Entry 8JEI (electron microscopy, 2.73 A resolution); this record covers chains B and G of the 5 polymer chains in the assembly.

== Chain B ==
Molecule: Guanine nucleotide-binding protein G(I)/G(S)/G(T) subunit beta-1
Organism: Homo sapiens
UniProt: P62873 (GBB1_HUMAN); residue numbers follow UniProt; this construct covers 4-340
Chain sequence (337 residues; each row starts with the number of its first residue):
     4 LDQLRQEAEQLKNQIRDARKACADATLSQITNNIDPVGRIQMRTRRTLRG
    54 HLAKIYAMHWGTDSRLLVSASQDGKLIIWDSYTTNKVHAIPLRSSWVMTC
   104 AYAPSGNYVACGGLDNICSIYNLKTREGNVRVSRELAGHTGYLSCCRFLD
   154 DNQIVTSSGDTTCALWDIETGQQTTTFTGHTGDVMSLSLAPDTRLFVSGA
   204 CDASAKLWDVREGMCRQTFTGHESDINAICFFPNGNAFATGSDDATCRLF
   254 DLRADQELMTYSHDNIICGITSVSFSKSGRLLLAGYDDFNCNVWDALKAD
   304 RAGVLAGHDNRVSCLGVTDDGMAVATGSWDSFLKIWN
Swiss-Prot annotation at these positions:
  - modified residue: H266 (Phosphohistidine)
  - natural variant: L30 (L30F: In MRD42; uncertain significance), R52 (R52G: In MRD42), G64 (G64V: In MRD42), D76 (D76E: In MRD42; D76G: In MRD42), G77 (G77S: In MRD42), K78 (K78R: In MRD42), I80 (I80N: In MRD42; I80T: In MRD42), H91 (H91R: In MRD42; uncertain significance), A92 (A92T: In MRD42), P94 (P94S: In MRD42), L95 (L95P: In MRD42), R96 (R96L: In MRD42), 5 further natural variant entries in UniProt

== Chain G ==
Molecule: Guanine nucleotide-binding protein G(I)/G(S)/G(O) subunit gamma-2
Organism: Homo sapiens
UniProt: P59768 (GBG2_HUMAN); numbering as in UniProt (aligned over 8-63)
Chain sequence (56 residues; numbered 8 to 63; the number before each row is that of its first residue):
     8 SIAQARKLVEQLKMEANIDRIKVSKAAADLMAYCEAHAKEDPLLTPVPAS
    58 ENPFRE

== Interface between chain B and chain G ==
Residue-residue contacts - 81 pairs, chain B then chain G:
  L4(B) - I9(G)
  Q6(B) - A12(G)
  Q6(B) - V16(G)
  L7(B) - A12(G)  hydrophobic
  A11(B) - V16(G)  hydrophobic
  A11(B) - L19(G)
  L14(B) - V16(G)
  L14(B) - L19(G)  hydrophobic
  L14(B) - K20(G)
  I18(B) - L19(G)  hydrophobic
  I18(B) - A23(G)  hydrophobic
  A21(B) - R27(G)
  R22(B) - E22(G)  salt bridge
  A24(B) - K29(G)  hydrogen bond (backbone-side chain)
  C25(B) - R27(G)
  C25(B) - I28(G)  hydrogen bond (side chain-backbone)
  C25(B) - K29(G)
  C25(B) - V30(G)  hydrogen bond (backbone-backbone)
  A26(B) - V30(G)  hydrophobic
  D27(B) - K29(G)
  D27(B) - S31(G)  hydrogen bond
  A28(B) - V30(G)
  L30(B) - A34(G)  hydrophobic
  T34(B) - M38(G)
  I37(B) - M38(G)  hydrophobic
  V40(B) - L51(G)  hydrophobic
  I43(B) - L50(G)
  I43(B) - L51(G)
  R48(B) - N59(G)
  R48(B) - F61(G)
  R49(B) - P60(G)
  R49(B) - F61(G)  hydrogen bond (side chain-backbone)
  R49(B) - E63(G)
  S84(B) - F61(G)
  Y85(B) - P60(G)
  Y85(B) - F61(G)  hydrophobic
  M217(B) - M21(G)  hydrophobic
  C218(B) - Q18(G)  hydrogen bond (backbone-side chain)
  C218(B) - M21(G)
  Q220(B) - I25(G)
  T221(B) - E22(G)  hydrogen bond
  F235(B) - Y40(G)  hydrophobic
  F235(B) - C41(G)  hydrophobic
  P236(B) - Y40(G)
  N237(B) - Y40(G)
  L252(B) - L37(G)  hydrophobic
  D254(B) - A33(G)
  R256(B) - D26(G)
  R256(B) - R27(G)
  R256(B) - I28(G)
  R256(B) - D36(G)  salt bridge
  A257(B) - R27(G)
  A257(B) - I28(G)
  D258(B) - I25(G)
  D258(B) - R27(G)  salt bridge
  Q259(B) - V30(G)
  L261(B) - V30(G)  hydrophobic
  L261(B) - L37(G)  hydrophobic
  S279(B) - D48(G)  hydrogen bond
  K280(B) - E47(G)
  K280(B) - D48(G)
  S281(B) - Y40(G)
  S281(B) - C41(G)
  S281(B) - H44(G)
  S281(B) - D48(G)  hydrogen bond
  G282(B) - C41(G)
  R283(B) - L51(G)
  L284(B) - L50(G)
  L284(B) - L51(G)  hydrophobic
  L300(B) - M38(G)  hydrophobic
  L300(B) - C41(G)  hydrophobic
  V320(B) - L50(G)  hydrophobic
  D323(B) - P49(G)
  G324(B) - P49(G)
  G324(B) - L50(G)
  M325(B) - P49(G)  hydrophobic
  M325(B) - P60(G)
  A326(B) - F61(G)  hydrophobic
  V327(B) - L50(G)  hydrophobic
  I338(B) - F61(G)  hydrophobic
  N340(B) - N59(G)  hydrogen bond
Interface residues without a listed pair, chain B (59 interface residues in all): E10, K15, Q17, I33, M45, W63, R219, A240
Interface residues without a listed pair, chain G (39 interface residues in all): L15, A35, A45, V54, E58, R62

== Summary ==
The interface between chain B and chain G involves 59 residues on one side and 39 on the other; the contacts
include 10 hydrogen bonds and 3 salt bridges. Polar contacts include R22(B)-E22(G), R256(B)-D36(G) and
D258(B)-R27(G).
Chain B is Guanine nucleotide-binding protein G(I)/G(S)/G(T) subunit beta-1 and chain G is Guanine
nucleotide-binding protein G(I)/G(S)/G(O) subunit gamma-2, both from Homo sapiens; the structure, Cryo-EM
Structure of the compuond 5c-HCAR3-Gi complex, was determined by electron microscopy, deposited together with
9JIC, 9JID and 8JEF.
